Entry 6U6F (X-ray diffraction, 2.90 A resolution); this record covers chain A.

== Chain A ==
Protein: Induced myeloid leukemia cell differentiation protein Mcl-1
From: Homo sapiens
Reference sequence: Q07820 (MCL1_HUMAN); numbering as in UniProt (aligned over 171-323)
Amino-acid sequence (156 residues; numbered 168 to 323; the number before each row is that of its first residue):
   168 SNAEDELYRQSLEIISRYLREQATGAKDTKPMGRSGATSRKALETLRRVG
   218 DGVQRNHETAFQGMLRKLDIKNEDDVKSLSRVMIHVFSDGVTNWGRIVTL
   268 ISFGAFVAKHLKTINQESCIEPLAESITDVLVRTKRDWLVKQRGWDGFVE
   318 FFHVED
Unresolved in the structure: 168-170, 322-323
Sequence notes: expression tag (168-170)
Small-molecule neighbours:
  - PZY (2-[({4-[(4-tert-butylphenyl)methyl]piperazin-1-yl}sulfonyl)amino]-5-[(2-phenylethyl)sulfanyl]benzoic acid), molecule 1: Phe228, Met231, Leu235, Ile237, Val243, Leu246, Ser247, Val249, Met250, Val253, Phe254, Arg263, Thr266, Leu267, Phe270, Val274, Leu290
  - PZY, molecule 2: Arg248, Val249, His252, Val253
UniProt features mapped onto this chain:
  - motif: Ala209 to Asn223 (BH3), His252 to Ala272 (BH1), Asp304 to Phe319 (BH2)
  - cross-link (Glycyl lysine isopeptide (Lys-Gly)): Lys194 (interchain with G-Cter in ubiquitin), Lys197 (interchain with G-Cter in ubiquitin)
  - mutagenesis: Lys194 (K194R: Reduced ubiquitination), Lys197 (K197R: Reduced ubiquitination), Lys208 (K208R: No effect on ubiquitination), Lys234 (K234R: No effect on ubiquitination)
From the paper describing this entry:
  - binding site for PZY: Met231, Leu235, Ile237, Val243, Met250, Arg263, Phe270, Leu290
  - conformationally variable residues (helix shift): Ser245 to Ser247

== Overview ==
Chain A binds compound PZY. Curated annotation (UniProt) lists 4 mutagenesis sites. From the paper: a binding
site for PZY at Met231, Leu235 and Ile237 among others; conformational variability at Ser245.
Chain A is Induced myeloid leukemia cell differentiation protein Mcl-1 (Homo sapiens); the structure, The
crystal structure of anti-apoptotic Mcl-1 protein in complex with 2, 5-substituted benzoic acid inhibitor 21,
was determined by X-ray diffraction (same publication as 6U63, 6U64, 6U65 and 6U67).
